PDB entry 7S25 | X-ray diffraction, 2.34 A resolution | chains A and B

== Chain A (and B) ==
Name: Rho-associated protein kinase 1
Source organism: Homo sapiens
Notes: EC 2.7.11.1; fragment: kinase domain; chain B of this document is another copy of the same molecule, construct and numbering; everything in this record applies to it too
UniProt: Q13464 (ROCK1_HUMAN); residues 7-402 here = UniProt positions 7-402
Amino-acid sequence (396 residues; row label = number of the first residue in the row):
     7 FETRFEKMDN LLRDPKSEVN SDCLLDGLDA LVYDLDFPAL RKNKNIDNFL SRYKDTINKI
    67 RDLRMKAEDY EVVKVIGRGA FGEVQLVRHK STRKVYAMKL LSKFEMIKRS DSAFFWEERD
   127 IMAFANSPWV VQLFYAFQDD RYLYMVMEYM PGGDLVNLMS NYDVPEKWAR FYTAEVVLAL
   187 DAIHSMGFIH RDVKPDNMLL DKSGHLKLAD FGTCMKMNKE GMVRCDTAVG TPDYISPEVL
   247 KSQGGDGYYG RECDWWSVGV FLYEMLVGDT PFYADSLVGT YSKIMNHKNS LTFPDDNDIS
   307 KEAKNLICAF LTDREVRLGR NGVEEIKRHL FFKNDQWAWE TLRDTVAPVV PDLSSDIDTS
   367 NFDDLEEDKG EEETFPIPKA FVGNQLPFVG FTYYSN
Unresolved in the structure: 219-235, 250-254, 402 (chain B: 7, 220-231, 373-376)
Ligand contacts: 86G (2-[3-(methoxymethyl)phenyl]-N-[4-(1H-pyrazol-4-yl)phenyl]acetamide): I82, G83, R84, G85, A86, F87, G88, E89, V90, A103, K105, L107, E124, V137, M153, E154, Y155, M156, L205, A215, F217, G218, F368
UniProt features mapped onto this chain:
  - active site: D198 (Proton acceptor)
  - binding site (ATP): I82 to V90, K105
What the authors report for this chain:
  - conformationally variable residues (side-chain flip): F217

== Chain A / chain B interface ==
Residue-residue contacts (81; chain A residue first):
  F7(A) - D75(B)
  F7(A) - H95(B)
  F7(A) - S97(B)
  R10(A) - D68(B)  hydrogen bond (side chain-backbone)
  R10(A) - L69(B)  hydrogen bond (side chain-backbone)
  R10(A) - R70(B)  hydrogen bond (side chain-backbone)
  R10(A) - K72(B)
  R10(A) - D75(B)  salt bridge
  F11(A) - Y400(B)  hydrophobic
  K13(A) - L69(B)
  M14(A) - L69(B)  hydrophobic
  M14(A) - R70(B)
  L17(A) - K65(B)
  L18(A) - S27(B)
  E24(A) - R58(B)
  E24(A) - Y59(B)  hydrogen bond (backbone-side chain)
  E24(A) - T62(B)
  V25(A) - L34(B)  hydrophobic
  V25(A) - T62(B)
  V25(A) - I66(B)  hydrophobic
  S27(A) - L18(B)
  L30(A) - L30(B)  hydrophobic
  L30(A) - L31(B)  hydrophobic
  L30(A) - L34(B)  hydrophobic
  L31(A) - M14(B)  hydrophobic
  L31(A) - L18(B)  hydrophobic
  L31(A) - L30(B)  hydrophobic
  L34(A) - V25(B)  hydrophobic
  L34(A) - L30(B)  hydrophobic
  L37(A) - L37(B)  hydrophobic
  L37(A) - L392(B)  hydrophobic
  L41(A) - F387(B)  hydrophobic
  L41(A) - L392(B)  hydrophobic
  N49(A) - V388(B)  hydrogen bond (side chain-backbone)
  K50(A) - S116(B)
  N51(A) - I113(B)
  N51(A) - V388(B)  hydrogen bond (side chain-backbone)
  N51(A) - G389(B)  hydrogen bond (side chain-backbone)
  N51(A) - N390(B)  hydrogen bond
  N51(A) - P393(B)
  I52(A) - F387(B)  hydrophobic
  I52(A) - L392(B)  hydrophobic
  F55(A) - L392(B)
  R58(A) - E24(B)
  R58(A) - W122(B)
  R58(A) - L392(B)  hydrogen bond (side chain-backbone)
  R58(A) - P393(B)
  R58(A) - V395(B)  hydrogen bond (side chain-backbone)
  Y59(A) - E24(B)  hydrogen bond (side chain-backbone)
  Y59(A) - V395(B)  hydrogen bond (side chain-backbone)
  Y59(A) - G396(B)
  T62(A) - E24(B)
  T62(A) - V25(B)
  K65(A) - L17(B)
  I66(A) - M14(B)  hydrophobic
  I66(A) - V25(B)  hydrophobic
  D68(A) - R10(B)  hydrogen bond (backbone-side chain)
  L69(A) - R10(B)  hydrogen bond (backbone-side chain)
  L69(A) - K13(B)
  L69(A) - M14(B)  hydrophobic
  L69(A) - L17(B)  hydrophobic
  R70(A) - R10(B)  hydrogen bond (backbone-side chain)
  M71(A) - R10(B)
  K72(A) - R10(B)
  D75(A) - R10(B)  salt bridge
  S116(A) - K50(B)
  F387(A) - L41(B)  hydrophobic
  F387(A) - I52(B)  hydrophobic
  F387(A) - F387(B)  hydrophobic
  V388(A) - N49(B)  hydrogen bond (backbone-side chain)
  V388(A) - N51(B)  hydrogen bond (backbone-side chain)
  G389(A) - N51(B)
  N390(A) - N51(B)  hydrogen bond
  L392(A) - L37(B)  hydrophobic
  L392(A) - L41(B)  hydrophobic
  L392(A) - F55(B)  hydrophobic
  L392(A) - R58(B)  hydrogen bond (backbone-side chain)
  P393(A) - N51(B)
  P393(A) - R58(B)
  V395(A) - R58(B)  hydrogen bond (backbone-side chain)
  V395(A) - Y59(B)
Other interface residues (no listed pair), chain A (45 interface residues in all): C29, I113, W122, F394, G396, Y400
Other interface residues (no listed pair), chain B (47 interface residues in all): F11, C29, G33, M71, F394

== Summary ==
45 residues of chain A face 47 of chain B across their interface; the contacts include 20 hydrogen bonds and 2
salt bridges. Polar contacts include R10(A)-D75(B), R10(A)-D68(B) and R10(A)-L69(B). Bound to chain A:
compound 86G. UniProt lists active-site residue D198(A) and 10 ATP-binding residues on chain A. From the
paper: conformational variability at F217(A).
Both chains are Rho-associated protein kinase 1 (Homo sapiens). Entry 7S25 (ROCK1 in complex with ligand
G4998) was determined by X-ray diffraction, deposited together with 7S26.
